PDB entry 5VAP | X-ray diffraction, 1.85 A resolution | chains A and D

[Chain A]
Molecule: Minor nucleoprotein VP30
From: Ebola virus
Reference sequence: Q77DJ5 (VP30_EBOZ5); residues 142-253 here = UniProt positions 142-253
Chain sequence (112 residues; numbered 142 to 253; the number before each row is that of its first residue):
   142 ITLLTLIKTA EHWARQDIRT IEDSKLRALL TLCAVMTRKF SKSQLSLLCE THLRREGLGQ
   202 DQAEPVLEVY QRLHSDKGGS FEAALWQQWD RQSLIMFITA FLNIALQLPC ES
Unresolved in the structure: 253
Swiss-Prot annotation at these positions:
  - region: Lys180 to Glu197 (Interaction with the nucleoprotein)
  - mutagenesis: Glu197 (E197A: Complete loss of binding to host RBBP6 and to NP), Asp202 (D202A: No effect on binding to host RBBP6 and to NP), Gln229 (Q229A: No effect on binding to host RBBP6 and to NP), Trp230 (W230A: Complete loss of binding to host RBBP6 and to NP)
From the paper describing this entry:
  - mutagenesis - D202A, Q203A, R213A, Q229A: unchanged binding to NP (chain D)

[Chain D]
Molecule: NP
From: Ebola virus
Reference sequence: A0A0D5W865 (A0A0D5W865_9MONO); residues 601-612 here correspond to UniProt positions 600-611 (UniProt number = residue number - 1)
Chain sequence (12 residues; each row starts with the number of its first residue):
   601 TPTVAPPAPV YR
From the paper describing this entry:
  - mutagenesis - T603A, V604A, V610A, R612A: unchanged binding to Minor nucleoprotein VP30 (chain A)

[Chain A / chain D interface]
Contacting residue pairs - 30 pairs, chain A then chain D:
  Glu197(A) - Tyr611(D)  hydrogen bond
  Leu199(A) - Pro609(D)  hydrophobic
  Leu199(A) - Val610(D)
  Leu199(A) - Tyr611(D)  hydrophobic
  Asp202(A) - Arg612(D)  salt bridge
  Gln203(A) - Pro609(D)
  Gln203(A) - Val610(D)  hydrogen bond (side chain-backbone)
  Gln203(A) - Arg612(D)
  Pro206(A) - Pro606(D)
  Pro206(A) - Pro607(D)
  Val207(A) - Pro609(D)  hydrophobic
  Glu209(A) - Pro606(D)
  Val210(A) - Pro606(D)  hydrophobic
  Arg213(A) - Thr603(D)
  Arg213(A) - Val604(D)  hydrogen bond (side chain-backbone)
  Ser221(A) - Thr603(D)  hydrogen bond
  Phe222(A) - Thr603(D)
  Phe222(A) - Ala605(D)  hydrophobic
  Phe222(A) - Pro606(D)
  Ala225(A) - Thr603(D)
  Leu226(A) - Ala605(D)  hydrophobic
  Gln229(A) - Thr603(D)  hydrogen bond (side chain-backbone)
  Gln229(A) - Val604(D)
  Gln229(A) - Ala605(D)  hydrogen bond (side chain-backbone)
  Trp230(A) - Ala605(D)
  Trp230(A) - Pro606(D)  hydrogen bond (side chain-backbone)
  Trp230(A) - Ala608(D)  hydrophobic
  Trp230(A) - Pro609(D)
  Ser234(A) - Ala608(D)
  Met237(A) - Tyr611(D)  hydrophobic
Interface residues without a listed pair, chain A (18 interface residues in all): Phe238
From the paper, about this interface:
  - hot spots on chain A (mutagenesis) - E197A, W230A: abolished binding to NP (chain D)

[In short]
18 residues of chain A and 10 residues of chain D are in contact; the contacts include 7 hydrogen bonds and 1
salt bridge. Polar contacts include Asp202(A)-Arg612(D), Glu197(A)-Tyr611(D) and Gln203(A)-Val610(D). The
paper reports that E197A and W230A of chain A abolish binding to NP (chain D); D202A, Q203A and R213A of chain
A, among others, leave binding to NP (chain D) unchanged; 10 substitutions were tested in all.
Here chain A is Minor nucleoprotein VP30 and chain D is NP, both from Ebola virus. Entry 5VAP (Crystal
structure of eVP30 C-terminus and eNP peptide) was determined by X-ray diffraction (same publication as 5VAO).
